Entry 6TCJ (X-ray diffraction, 2.13 A resolution); this record covers chains A and D of the 4 polymer chains in the assembly.

# Chain A
Protein: B-cell lymphoma 6 protein
From: Homo sapiens
Reference sequence: P41182 (BCL6_HUMAN); numbering as in UniProt (aligned over 6-129)
Sequence (126 residues; row label = number of the first residue in the row):
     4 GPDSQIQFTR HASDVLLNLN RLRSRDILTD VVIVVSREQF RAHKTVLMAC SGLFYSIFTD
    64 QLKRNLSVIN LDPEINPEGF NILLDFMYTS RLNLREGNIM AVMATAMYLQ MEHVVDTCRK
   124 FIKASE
Unresolved in the structure: 4, 129
Differences from the reference sequence: expression tag (4-5); engineered mutation Gln8 (Cys in P41182), Arg67 (Cys in P41182), Asn84 (Cys in P41182)
UniProt features mapped onto this chain:
  - mutagenesis: Asn21 (N21K: Abolishes interaction with NCOR2 and HDAC2, no effect on interaction with CTBP1 and transcriptional autoinhibition; when associated with A-116 and 376-Q--Q-379), Ser59 (S59A: Abolished ubiquitination by the SCF(FBXL17) complex), His116 (H116A: Abolishes interaction with NCOR2 and HDAC2, no effect on interaction with CTBP1 and transcriptional autoinhibition; when associated with K-21 and 376-Q--Q-379)
What the authors report for this chain:
  - conformationally variable residues (side-chain flip): Arg13, Arg24
  - mutagenesis - I9E, F11E: abolished binding to SMRTBBD peptide
  - mutagenesis - C8Q: unchanged binding to corepressor

# Chain D
Protein: Hybrid BTB-binding (HBP) peptide
Sequence (17 residues; each row starts with the number of its first residue):
     1 PGGFLCWDGR SIHEIPR

# Chain A / chain D interface
Contacting residue pairs - 40 pairs, chain A then chain D:
  Pro5(A) - Pro1(D)
  Pro5(A) - Gly2(D)
  Asp6(A) - Gly2(D)
  Asp6(A) - Gly3(D)
  Ser7(A) - Gly3(D)
  Gln8(A) - Gly3(D)  hydrogen bond (backbone-backbone)
  Gln8(A) - Phe4(D)
  Gln8(A) - Leu5(D)  hydrogen bond (backbone-backbone)
  Ile9(A) - Leu5(D)
  Gln10(A) - Phe4(D)
  Gln10(A) - Leu5(D)  hydrogen bond (backbone-backbone)
  Gln10(A) - Cys6(D)  hydrogen bond
  Gln10(A) - Trp7(D)  hydrogen bond (backbone-backbone)
  Phe11(A) - Trp7(D)
  Phe11(A) - Ser11(D)
  Thr12(A) - Trp7(D)  hydrogen bond (backbone-backbone)
  Thr12(A) - Asp8(D)
  Arg13(A) - Asp8(D)
  Arg13(A) - Gly9(D)
  Arg13(A) - Arg10(D)
  His14(A) - Ser11(D)  hydrogen bond
  His14(A) - Ile12(D)
  Asp17(A) - Arg10(D)  salt bridge
  Asp17(A) - Ser11(D)  hydrogen bond (side chain-backbone)
  Asp17(A) - Ile12(D)
  Val18(A) - Ile12(D)
  Asn21(A) - Ile12(D)
  Asn21(A) - His13(D)  hydrogen bond (side chain-backbone)
  Asn21(A) - Glu14(D)
  Asn21(A) - Ile15(D)  hydrogen bond (side chain-backbone)
  Asn23(A) - Arg17(D)
  Arg24(A) - Glu14(D)  salt bridge
  Arg24(A) - Ile15(D)  hydrogen bond (side chain-backbone)
  Arg24(A) - Pro16(D)
  Arg24(A) - Arg17(D)
  Leu25(A) - Ile15(D)  hydrophobic
  Ser27(A) - Arg17(D)  hydrogen bond
  Arg28(A) - Ile15(D)
  Arg28(A) - Pro16(D)  hydrogen bond (side chain-backbone)
  Arg28(A) - Arg17(D)
Interface residues without a listed pair, chain A (19 interface residues in all): Leu20
From the paper, about this interface:
  - interface residues, chain A: Ile9(A)
  - interface residues, chain D: Leu5(D)

# Summary
The interface between chain A and chain D involves 19 residues on one side and 17 on the other, with 13
hydrogen bonds and 2 salt bridges. Polar contacts include Asp17(A)-Arg10(D), Arg24(A)-Glu14(D) and
Gln10(A)-Cys6(D). From the paper: I9E and F11E of chain A abolish binding to SMRTBBD peptide; interface
residues Ile9(A) and Leu5(D).
Chain A is B-cell lymphoma 6 protein (Homo sapiens) and chain D is Hybrid BTB-binding (HBP) peptide; the
structure, Crystal structure of the BCL6 BTB domain in complex with a hybrid BTB-binding (HBP) peptide, was
determined by X-ray diffraction (same publication as 6TBT).
